6GBU - chains E and G of the 8 polymer chains in the assembly; structure by X-ray diffraction, 3.44 A resolution.

Chain E (and G):
Name: F-BAR and double SH3 domains protein 2
Organism: Homo sapiens
Notes: chain G of this document is another copy of the same molecule, construct and numbering; everything in this record applies to it too
Reference sequence: O94868 (FCSD2_HUMAN), isoform O94868-2; residues 1-63 here correspond to UniProt positions 511-573 (UniProt number = residue number + 510)
Sequence (63 residues; row label = number of the first residue in the row):
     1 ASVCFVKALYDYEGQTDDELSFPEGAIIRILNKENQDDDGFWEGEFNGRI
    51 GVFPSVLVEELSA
Unresolved in the structure: 1-5, 32-41, 58-63 (chain G: 1-5, 60-63)

How chain E and chain G interact:
Residue-residue contacts - 12 pairs, chain E then chain G:
  Asp18(E) with Leu31(G); Ile50(G)
  Leu31(E) with Ile30(G)
  Trp42(E) with Arg29(G); Ile30(G)
  Glu43(E) with Ile30(G)
  Ile50(E) with Leu31(G); Asn32(G)
  Gly51(E) with Ile30(G); Leu31(G)
  Val52(E) with Arg29(G); Leu31(G), hydrophobic
Interface residues without a listed pair, chain E (8 interface residues in all): Gly44

Overview:
Chain E and chain G form an interface of 8 and 5 residues respectively.
Both chains are F-BAR and double SH3 domains protein 2 (Homo sapiens). Entry 6GBU (Crystal structure of the
second SH3 domain of FCHSD2 (SH3-2) in complex with the fourth SH3 ...) was determined by X-ray diffraction.
